PDB entry 5XKE | X-ray diffraction, 2.60 A resolution | chains B and C of the 6 polymer chains in the assembly

# Chain B
Protein: Tubulin beta chain
Organism: Sus scrofa
Reference sequence: F2Z5B2 (F2Z5B2_PIG); numbering as in UniProt (aligned over 1-445)
Amino-acid sequence (445 residues; each row starts with the number of its first residue):
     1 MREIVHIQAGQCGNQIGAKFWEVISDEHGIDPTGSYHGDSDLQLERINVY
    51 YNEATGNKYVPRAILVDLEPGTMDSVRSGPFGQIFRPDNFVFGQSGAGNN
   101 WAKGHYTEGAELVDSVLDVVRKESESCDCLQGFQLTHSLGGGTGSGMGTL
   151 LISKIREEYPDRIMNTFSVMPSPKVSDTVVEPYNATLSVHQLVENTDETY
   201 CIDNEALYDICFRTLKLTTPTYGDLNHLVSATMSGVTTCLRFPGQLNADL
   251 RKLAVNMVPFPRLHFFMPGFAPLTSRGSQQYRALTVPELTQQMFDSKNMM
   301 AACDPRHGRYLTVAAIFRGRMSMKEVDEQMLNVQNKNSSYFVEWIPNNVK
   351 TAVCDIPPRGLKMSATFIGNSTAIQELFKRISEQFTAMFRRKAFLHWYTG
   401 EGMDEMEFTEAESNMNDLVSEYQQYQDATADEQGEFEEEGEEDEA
Not modelled in the structure: 429-445
Construct notes: conflict Gly440 (Glu in F2Z5B2), Glu441 (Gly in F2Z5B2)
Metal / ion sites: Mg2+: Gln11 (together with GDP)
Residues lining bound ligands:
  - GDP (guanosine-5'-diphosphate): Ala9, Gly10, Gln11, Cys12, Gln15, Ile16, Asp67, Ala97, Asn99, Ser138, Gly140, Gly141, Gly142, Thr143, Gly144, Val169, Pro171, Val175, Asp177, Glu181, Asn204, Leu207, Tyr222, Leu225, Asn226
  - LON ((7S)-1,2,3,10-tetramethoxy-7-(methylamino)-6,7-dihydro-5H-benzo[a]heptalen-9-one): Val236, Cys239, Leu240, Leu246, Ala248, Asp249, Lys252, Leu253, Asn256, Met257, Thr312, Val313, Ala314, Ala315, Ile316, Asn348, Val349, Lys350, Thr351, Ala352, Ile368

# Chain C
Protein: Tubulin alpha-1B chain
Organism: Sus scrofa
Reference sequence: Q2XVP4 (TBA1B_PIG); residue numbers follow UniProt; this construct covers 1-451
Amino-acid sequence (451 residues; numbered 1 to 451; the number before each row is that of its first residue):
     1 MRECISIHVGQAGVQIGNACWELYCLEHGIQPDGQMPSDKTIGGGDDSFN
    51 TFFSETGAGKHVPRAVFVDLEPTVIDEVRTGTYRQLFHPEQLITGKEDAA
   101 NNYARGHYTIGKEIIDLVLDRIRKLADQCTGLQGFLVFHSFGGGTGSGFT
   151 SLLMERLSVDYGKKSKLEFSIYPAPQVSTAVVEPYNSILTTHTTLEHSDC
   201 AFMVDNEAIYDICRRNLDIERPTYTNLNRLISQIVSSITASLRFDGALNV
   251 DLTEFQTNLVPYPRIHFPLATYAPVISAEKAYHEQLSVAEITNACFEPAN
   301 QMVKCDPRHGKYMACCLLYRGDVVPKDVNAAIATIKTKRSIQFVDWCPTG
   351 FKVGINYQPPTVVPGGDLAKVQRAVCMLSNTTAIAEAWARLDHKFDLMYA
   401 KRAFVHWYVGEGMEEGEFSEAREDMAALEKDYEEVGVDSVEGEGEEEGEE
   451 Y
Not modelled in the structure: 441-451
UniProt features mapped onto this chain:
  - motif: Met1 to Cys4 (MREC motif)
  - active site: Glu254
  - binding site (GTP): Gly10, Gln11, Ala12, Gln15, Glu71, Ala99, Ser140, Gly143, Gly144, Thr145, Gly146, Thr179, Glu183, Asn206, Tyr224, Asn228, Leu252
  - binding site (Mg(2+)): Glu71
  - site: Tyr451 (Involved in polymerization)
  - modified residue: Lys40 (N6,N6,N6-trimethyllysine), Ser48 (Phosphoserine), Ser232 (Phosphoserine), Tyr282 (3'-nitrotyrosine), Arg339 (Omega-N-methylarginine), Ser439 (Phosphoserine), Glu443 (5-glutamyl polyglutamate), Glu445 (5-glutamyl polyglutamate), Tyr451 (3'-nitrotyrosine)
  - cross-link (Glycyl lysine isopeptide (Lys-Gly)): Lys326 (interchain with G-Cter in ubiquitin), Lys370 (interchain with G-Cter in ubiquitin)
Metal / ion sites: Ca2+: Asp39, Thr41, Gly44, Glu55
Residues lining bound ligands:
  - GTP (guanosine-5'-triphosphate): Gly10, Gln11, Ala12, Gln15, Ile16, Asp69, Asp98, Ala99, Ala100, Asn101, Ser140, Gly142, Gly143, Gly144, Thr145, Gly146, Ile171, Pro173, Val177, Ser178, Thr179, Glu183, Asn206, Tyr224, Leu227, Asn228, Ile231
  - LON ((7S)-1,2,3,10-tetramethoxy-7-(methylamino)-6,7-dihydro-5H-benzo[a]heptalen-9-one): Ser178, Thr179, Ala180, Val181

# How chain B and chain C interact
Pairs across the interface - 38 pairs, chain B then chain C:
  Gln94(B) with Met1(C)
  Ser95(B) with Arg2(C), hydrogen bond (backbone-side chain)
  Asn99(B) with Glu254(C)
  Asp177(B) with Lys352(C), hydrogen bond (backbone-side chain)
  Thr178(B) with Glu254(C); Asn258(C)
  Val179(B) with Asn258(C), hydrogen bond (backbone-side chain); Pro348(C), hydrophobic
  Val180(B) with Thr257(C)
  Thr219(B) with Lys326(C); Asn329(C)
  Ala387(B) with Trp346(C)
  Met388(B) with Trp346(C)
  Arg390(B) with Asp345(C), salt bridge; Ser439(C), hydrogen bond
  Arg391(B) with Tyr262(C), hydrogen bond (backbone-side chain); Trp346(C); Glu434(C), hydrogen bond (side chain-backbone); Val435(C); Val437(C), hydrogen bond (side chain-backbone); Asp438(C); Ser439(C), hydrogen bond
  Lys392(B) with Tyr262(C)
  Ala393(B) with Pro261(C); Tyr262(C); Trp346(C), hydrophobic
  Phe394(B) with Thr257(C); Asn258(C); Val260(C); Pro261(C), hydrogen bond (backbone-backbone); Trp346(C), hydrophobic
  His396(B) with Val260(C), hydrogen bond (side chain-backbone); Pro261(C); Tyr262(C); Pro263(C)
  Trp397(B) with Gln256(C); Thr257(C), hydrogen bond (side chain-backbone); Val260(C), hydrogen bond (side chain-backbone)
Also at the interface, not in a pair above, chain B (19 interface residues in all): Gly98, Leu395
Also at the interface, not in a pair above, chain C (22 interface residues in all): Cys347

# Overview
The interface between chain B and chain C involves 19 residues on one side and 22 on the other; the contacts
include 12 hydrogen bonds and 1 salt bridge. Among the polar pairs are Arg390(B)-Asp345(C), Ser95(B)-Arg2(C)
and Asp177(B)-Lys352(C).
Chain B is Tubulin beta chain and chain C is Tubulin alpha-1B chain, both from Sus scrofa; the structure,
Crystal structure of T2R-TTL-Demecolcine complex, was determined by X-ray diffraction.
